Entry 7YRN (electron microscopy, 2.99 A resolution); this record covers chains A and D of the 9 polymer chains in the assembly.

# Chain A
Protein: Envelope glycoprotein B
Organism: Human betaherpesvirus 5
Reference sequence: B9VXM4 (B9VXM4_HCMVT); residue numbers follow UniProt; this construct covers 1-699
Sequence (731 residues; each row starts with the number of its first residue):
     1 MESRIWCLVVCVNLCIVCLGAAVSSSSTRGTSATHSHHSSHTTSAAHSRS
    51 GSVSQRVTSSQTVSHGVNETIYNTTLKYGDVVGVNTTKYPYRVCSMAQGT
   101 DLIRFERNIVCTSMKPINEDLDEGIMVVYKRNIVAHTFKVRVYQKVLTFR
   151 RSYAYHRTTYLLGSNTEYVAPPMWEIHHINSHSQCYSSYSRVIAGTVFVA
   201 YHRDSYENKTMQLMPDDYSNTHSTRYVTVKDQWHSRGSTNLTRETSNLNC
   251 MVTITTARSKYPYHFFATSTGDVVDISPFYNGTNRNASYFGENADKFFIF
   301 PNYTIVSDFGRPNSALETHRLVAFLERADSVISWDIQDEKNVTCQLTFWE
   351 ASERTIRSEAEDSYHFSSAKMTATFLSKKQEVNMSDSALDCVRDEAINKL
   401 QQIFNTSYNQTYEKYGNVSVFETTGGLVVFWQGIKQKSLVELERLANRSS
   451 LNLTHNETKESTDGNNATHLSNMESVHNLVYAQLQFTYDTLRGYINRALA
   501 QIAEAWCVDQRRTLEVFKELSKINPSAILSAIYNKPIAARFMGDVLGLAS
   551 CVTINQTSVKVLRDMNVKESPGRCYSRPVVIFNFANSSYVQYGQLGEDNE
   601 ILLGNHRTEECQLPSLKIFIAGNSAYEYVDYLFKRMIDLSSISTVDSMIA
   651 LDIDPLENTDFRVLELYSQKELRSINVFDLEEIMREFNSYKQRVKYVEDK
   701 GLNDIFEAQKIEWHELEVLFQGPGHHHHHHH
Not modelled in the structure: 1-120, 436-467, 539-650, 699-731
Differences from the reference sequence: conflict His-156 (Ile in B9VXM4), Arg-157 (His in B9VXM4), Asn-240 (Trp in B9VXM4), Thr-242 (Tyr in B9VXM4), Ser-246 (Cys in B9VXM4), Glu-457 (Arg in B9VXM4), Glu-460 (Arg in B9VXM4); expression tag (700-731)
Disulfide bonds: Cys-185/Cys-250, Cys-344/Cys-391
Glycans and other covalent adducts: N-acetylglucosamine (NAG) linked to Asn-208, Asn-281, Asn-302

# Chain D
Protein: 1B03 Fab antibody Heavy Chain
Organism: Homo sapiens
Notes: antibody fragment or engineered binder
Sequence (223 residues; row label = number of the first residue in the row):
     1 QVQLVQSGAEVKKPGESLKISCKGSGYTFTNYWIGWVRQMPGAGLEWMAI
    51 IFPRDSYSAYSPSFQGRVTISVDKSISTAYLHWSSLEASDTAVYYCAIYN
   101 DLRSGNSWGQGTPLIVSSASTKGPSVFPLAPSSKSTSGGTAALGCLVKDY
   151 FPEPVTVSWNSGALTSGVHTFPAVLQSSGLYSLSSVVTVPSSSLGTQTYI
   201 CNVNHKPSNTKVDKRVEPKSCDK
Not modelled in the structure: 119-223
Disulfide bonds: Cys-22/Cys-96

# Interface between chain A and chain D
Residue-residue contacts (18):
  Ser-181(A) / Trp-33(D)
  His-182(A) / Trp-33(D)
  Asn-302(A) / Thr-30(D)
  Thr-304(A) / Thr-30(D)
  Thr-304(A) / Asn-31(D)
  Thr-304(A) / Arg-54(D)
  Asn-313(A) / Asn-100(D)  hydrogen bond (backbone-side chain)
  Ser-314(A) / Asn-100(D)  hydrogen bond (backbone-side chain)
  Ala-315(A) / Asn-100(D)
  Ala-315(A) / Asp-101(D)
  Ala-315(A) / Leu-102(D)  hydrophobic
  Ala-315(A) / Arg-103(D)
  Leu-316(A) / Asn-31(D)  hydrogen bond (backbone-side chain)
  Leu-316(A) / Tyr-32(D)
  Leu-316(A) / Trp-33(D)  hydrophobic
  Glu-317(A) / Asn-31(D)
  Glu-317(A) / Leu-102(D)
  Thr-318(A) / Asn-31(D)

# Overview
10 residues of chain A face 9 of chain D across their interface; the contacts include 3 hydrogen bonds. Polar
contacts include Asn-313(A)/Asn-100(D), Ser-314(A)/Asn-100(D) and Leu-316(A)/Asn-31(D). N-acetylglucosamine is
covalently linked to Asn-208(A), Asn-281(A) and Asn-302(A).
Chain A is Envelope glycoprotein B (Human betaherpesvirus 5) and chain D is 1B03 Fab antibody Heavy Chain
(Homo sapiens); the structure, Cyro-EM structure of HCMV glycoprotein B in complex with 1B03 Fab, was
determined by electron microscopy.
